PDB entry 9B24 | electron microscopy, 2.47 A resolution | chains A and P of the 51 polymer chains in the assembly

Chain A:
Molecule: 1528-nt RNA strand
From: Mycolicibacterium smegmatis
Sequence (1528 nucleotides; each row starts with the number of its first residue):
     1 UUUUUGUUUG GAGAGUUUGA UCCUGGCUCA GGACGAACGC UGGCGGCGUG CUUAACACAU
    61 GCAAGUCGAA CGGAAAGGCC CUUUCGGGGG UACUCGAGUG GCGAACGGGU GAGUAACACG
   121 UGGGUGAUCU GCCCUGCACU UUGGGAUAAG CCUGGGAAAC UGGGUCUAAU ACCGAAUACA
   181 CCCUGCUGGU CGCAUGGCCU GGUAGGGGAA AGCUUUUGCG GUGUGGGAUG GGCCCGCGGC
   241 CUAUCAGCUU GUUGGUGGGG UGAUGGCCUA CCAAGGCGAC GACGGGUAGC CGGCCUGAGA
   301 GGGUGACCGG CCACACUGGG ACUGAGAUAC GGCCCAGACU CCUACGGGAG GCAGCAGUGG
   361 GGAAUAUUGC ACAAUGGGCG CAAGCCUGAU GCAGCGACGC CGCGUGAGGG AUGACGGCCU
   421 UCGGGUUGUA AACCUCUUUC AGCACAGACG AAGCGCAAGU GACGGUAUGU GCAGAAGAAG
   481 GACCGGCCAA CUACGUGCCA GCAGCCGCGG UAAUACGUAG GGUCCGAGCG UUGUCCGGAA
   541 UUACUGGGCG UAAAGAGCUC GUAGGUGGUU UGUCGCGUUG UUCGUGAAAA CUCACAGCUU
   601 AACUGUGGGC GUGCGGGCGA UACGGGCAGA CUAGAGUACU GCAGGGGAGA CUGGAAUUCC
   661 UGGUGUAGCG GUGGAAUGCG CAGAUAUCAG GAGGAACACC GGUGGCGAAG GCGGGUCUCU
   721 GGGCAGUAAC UGACGCUGAG GAGCGAAAGC GUGGGGAGCG AACAGGAUUA GAUACCCUGG
   781 UAGUCCACGC CGUAAACGGU GGGUACUAGG UGUGGGUUUC CUUCCUUGGG AUCCGUGCCG
   841 UAGCUAACGC AUUAAGUACC CCGCCUGGGG AGUACGGCCG CAAGGCUAAA ACUCAAAGGA
   901 AUUGACGGGG GCCCGCACAA GCGGCGGAGC AUGUGGAUUA AUUCGAUGCA ACGCGAAGAA
   961 CCUUACCUGG GUUUGACAUG CACAGGACGC CGGCAGAGAU GUCGGUUCCC UUGUGGCCUG
  1021 UGUGCAGGUG GUGCAUGGCU GUCGUCAGCU CGUGUCGUGA GAUGUUGGGU UAAGUCCCGC
  1081 AACGAGCGCA ACCCUUGUCU CAUGUUGCCA GCACGUUAUG GUGGGGACUC GUGAGAGACU
  1141 GCCGGGGUCA ACUCGGAGGA AGGUGGGGAU GACGUCAAGU CAUCAUGCCC CUUAUGUCCA
  1201 GGGCUUCACA CAUGCUACAA UGGCCGGUAC AAAGGGCUGC GAUGCCGUGA GGUGGAGCGA
  1261 AUCCUUUCAA AGCCGGUCUC AGUUCGGAUC GGGGUCUGCA ACUCGACCCC GUGAAGUCGG
  1321 AGUCGCUAGU AAUCGCAGAU CAGCAACGCU GCGGUGAAUA CGUUCCCGGG CCUUGUACAC
  1381 ACCGCCCGUC ACGUCAUGAA AGUCGGUAAC ACCCGAAGCC GGUGGCCUAA CCCUUGUGGA
  1441 GGGAGCCGUC GAAGGUGGGA UCGGCGAUUG GGACGAAGUC GUAACAAGGU AGCCGUACCG
  1501 GAAGGUGCGG CUGGAUCACC UCCUUUCU
Not modelled in the structure: 1-6, 1518-1528
Covalently attached groups: covalent link U1205/A1345
Metal / ion sites: Mg2+ site 1 near U9 (its only coordinating residue here); Mg2+ site 2: U16, U17, A896; Mg2+ site 3: U17, G898; Mg2+ site 4 near U17 (its only coordinating residue here); Mg2+ site 5: G42, A397; Mg2+ site 6 near U49 (its only coordinating residue here); Mg2+ site 7: U66, C67, G101; Mg2+ site 8 near G68 (its only coordinating residue here); Mg2+ site 9 near G103 (its only coordinating residue here); Mg2+ site 10: A104, A105; Mg2+ site 11 near A105 (its only coordinating residue here); Mg2+ site 12: G107, G108; 140 more Mg2+ sites not listed

Chain P:
Molecule: Small ribosomal subunit protein bS16
From: Mycolicibacterium smegmatis
Reference sequence: A0QV37 (RS16_MYCS2); residues 1-156 here = UniProt positions 1-156
Chain sequence (156 residues; numbered 1 to 156; the number before each row is that of its first residue):
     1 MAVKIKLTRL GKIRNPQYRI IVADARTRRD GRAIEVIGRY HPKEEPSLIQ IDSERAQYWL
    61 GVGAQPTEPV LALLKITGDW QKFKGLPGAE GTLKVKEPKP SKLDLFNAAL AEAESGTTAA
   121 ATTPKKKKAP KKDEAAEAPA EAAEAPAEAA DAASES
Not modelled in the structure: 1, 98-156

How chain A and chain P interact:
Contacting residue pairs (88):
  C47(A) / Arg-14(P)  salt bridge to the phosphate
  G48(A) / Lys-12(P)  phosphate contact
  G48(A) / Ile-13(P)  hydrogen bond to the phosphate
  G48(A) / Arg-14(P)  hydrogen bond to the phosphate
  G48(A) / Asn-15(P)  phosphate contact
  U49(A) / Ile-13(P)  phosphate contact
  C106(A) / Arg-26(P)  phosphate contact
  C106(A) / Thr-27(P)  phosphate contact
  G107(A) / Arg-26(P)  phosphate contact
  G107(A) / Thr-27(P)  phosphate contact
  G107(A) / Arg-28(P)  hydrogen bond to the phosphate
  G108(A) / Arg-28(P)  salt bridge to the phosphate
  G109(A) / Arg-28(P)  salt bridge to the phosphate
  C132(A) / Ala-2(P)  base contact
  C133(A) / Gly-63(P)  base contact
  C133(A) / Gln-65(P)  sugar contact
  G227(A) / Val-62(P)  base contact
  A228(A) / Val-62(P)  sugar contact
  U229(A) / Val-3(P)  sugar contact
  U229(A) / Asp-24(P)  sugar contact
  U229(A) / Ile-34(P)  phosphate contact
  G230(A) / Asp-24(P)  sugar contact
  G230(A) / Arg-26(P)  hydrogen bond to the sugar
  G230(A) / Arg-32(P)  phosphate contact
  G230(A) / Ile-34(P)  phosphate contact
  G231(A) / Arg-32(P)  salt bridge to the phosphate
  G309(A) / Asp-30(P)  phosphate contact
  G310(A) / Asp-30(P)  phosphate contact
  G310(A) / Gly-31(P)  phosphate contact
  G310(A) / Arg-32(P)  hydrogen bond to the phosphate
  C311(A) / Arg-32(P)  salt bridge to the phosphate
  A374(A) / Tyr-18(P)  hydrogen bond to the base
  A374(A) / Tyr-40(P)  hydrogen bond to the sugar
  U375(A) / Leu-7(P)  sugar contact
  U375(A) / Tyr-18(P)  sugar contact
  U375(A) / Pro-69(P)  phosphate contact
  G376(A) / Ile-5(P)  sugar contact
  G376(A) / Lys-6(P)  phosphate contact
  G376(A) / Leu-7(P)  phosphate contact
  G376(A) / Thr-67(P)  phosphate contact
  G376(A) / Pro-69(P)  phosphate contact
  G376(A) / Val-70(P)  phosphate contact
  G377(A) / Lys-4(P)  salt bridge to the phosphate
  G377(A) / Lys-6(P)  sugar contact
  G377(A) / Ala-25(P)  sugar contact
  G377(A) / Thr-67(P)  hydrogen bond to the phosphate
  G378(A) / Lys-4(P)  salt bridge to the phosphate
  A389(A) / Arg-29(P)  hydrogen bond to the sugar
  U390(A) / Arg-9(P)  hydrogen bond to the phosphate
  U390(A) / Arg-29(P)  salt bridge to the phosphate
  G391(A) / Arg-9(P)  salt bridge to the phosphate
  G391(A) / Ile-13(P)  phosphate contact
  G391(A) / Pro-16(P)  sugar contact
  C392(A) / Ile-13(P)  phosphate contact
  C392(A) / Arg-14(P)  phosphate contact
  C392(A) / Asn-15(P)  phosphate contact
  C392(A) / Pro-16(P)  phosphate contact
  C392(A) / Lys-43(P)  phosphate contact
  A393(A) / Arg-14(P)  salt bridge to the phosphate
  A448(A) / Glu-45(P)  base contact
  C449(A) / Glu-45(P)  hydrogen bond to the sugar
  G450(A) / Pro-42(P)  hydrogen bond to the sugar
  A451(A) / Tyr-40(P)  hydrogen bond to the phosphate
  A452(A) / Lys-75(P)  hydrogen bond to the sugar
  A452(A) / Ile-76(P)  hydrogen bond to the base
  A452(A) / Glu-90(P)  base contact
  A452(A) / Thr-92(P)  base contact
  A452(A) / Leu-93(P)  base contact
  G453(A) / Ala-72(P)  phosphate contact
  G453(A) / Lys-75(P)  salt bridge to the phosphate
  A588(A) / Arg-39(P)  phosphate contact
  A589(A) / Arg-19(P)  salt bridge to the phosphate
  A589(A) / Arg-39(P)  salt bridge to the phosphate
  G597(A) / Glu-97(P)  phosphate contact
  C603(A) / Lys-12(P)  salt bridge to the phosphate
  C603(A) / Asn-15(P)  hydrogen bond to the sugar
  U604(A) / Lys-12(P)  phosphate contact
  U604(A) / Asn-15(P)  sugar contact
  U604(A) / Gln-17(P)  hydrogen bond to the phosphate
  U604(A) / His-41(P)  hydrogen bond to the sugar
  G605(A) / Gln-17(P)  phosphate contact
  G605(A) / His-41(P)  sugar contact
  G605(A) / Glu-44(P)  hydrogen bond to the sugar
  G605(A) / Leu-48(P)  sugar contact
  U606(A) / Arg-39(P)  phosphate contact
  U606(A) / Leu-48(P)  sugar contact
  U606(A) / Gln-50(P)  phosphate contact
  G607(A) / Gln-50(P)  phosphate contact
Also at the interface, not in a pair above, chain A (44 interface residues in all): G394, C454, A587
Also at the interface, not in a pair above, chain P (51 interface residues in all): Leu-10, Val-36, Trp-59, Leu-73

Overview:
The interface between chain A and chain P involves 44 residues on one side and 51 on the other; the contacts
include 19 hydrogen bonds and 14 salt bridges. Polar contacts include A374(A)/Tyr-18(P), A452(A)/Ile-76(P) and
G230(A)/Arg-26(P). U16(A), U17(A) and A896(A) coordinate Mg2+ site 2.
Chain A is a 1528-nt RNA strand and chain P is Small ribosomal subunit protein bS16, both from
Mycolicibacterium smegmatis; the structure, WT strain gidB mutant mycobacterial ribosome, was determined by
electron microscopy.
